PDB entry 3ZVJ | X-ray diffraction, 3.00 A resolution | chains F and Q of the 20 polymer chains in the assembly

# Chain F (and Q)
Molecule: Thioredoxin peroxidase
From: Schistosoma mansoni
Notes: EC 1.11.1.15; chain Q of this document is another copy of the same molecule, construct and numbering; everything in this record applies to it too
Reference sequence: O97161 (O97161_SCHMA); residues 1-185 here = UniProt positions 1-185
Amino-acid sequence (219 residues; row label = number of the first residue in the row; numbers below 1 keep their minus sign (Met-33 is residue -33)):
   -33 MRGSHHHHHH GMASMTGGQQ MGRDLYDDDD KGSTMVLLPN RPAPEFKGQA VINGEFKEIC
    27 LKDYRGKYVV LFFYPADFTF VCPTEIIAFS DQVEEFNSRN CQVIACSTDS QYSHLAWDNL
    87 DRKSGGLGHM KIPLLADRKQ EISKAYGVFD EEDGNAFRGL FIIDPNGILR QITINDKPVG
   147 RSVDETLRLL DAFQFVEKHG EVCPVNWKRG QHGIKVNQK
Not modelled in the structure: -33 to -3, 170-185 (chain Q: -33 to 0, 47-48, 166-185)
Differences from the reference sequence: expression tag (-33 to 0)
Reported in the primary citation:
  - catalytic residues: Cys48, Arg124, Cys169 (citing earlier work)

# Interface between chain F and chain Q
Pairs across the interface - 5 pairs, chain F then chain Q:
  Lys13(F) with Lys13(Q)
  Glu21(F) with Glu21(Q)
  Lys23(F) with Phe22(Q), hydrogen bond (side chain-backbone); Lys23(Q)
  Glu24(F) with Glu24(Q)
Other interface residues (no listed pair), chain F (5 interface residues in all): Phe22

# Summary
The chain F/chain Q interface involves 5 residues from each chain; the contacts include 1 hydrogen bond. The
hydrogen-bonded pair is Lys23(F)-Phe22(Q). The paper reports catalytic residues Cys48(F), Arg124(F) and
Cys169(F).
Both chains are Thioredoxin peroxidase (Schistosoma mansoni). Entry 3ZVJ (Crystal structure of high molecular
weight (HMW) form of Peroxiredoxin I from Schistosoma mansoni) was determined by X-ray diffraction (same
publication as 3ZTL).
